Entry 7VCP (X-ray diffraction, 2.00 A resolution); this record covers chain A.

Chain A:
Molecule: Sucrose-6-phosphate hydrolase
Organism: Frischella perrara
Notes: EC 3.2.1.26
UniProtKB: A0A0A7S0J1 (A0A0A7S0J1_FRIPE); residue numbers follow UniProt; this construct covers 1-488
Chain sequence (490 residues; row label = number of the first residue in the row; numbers below 1 keep their minus sign (Gly-1 is residue -1)):
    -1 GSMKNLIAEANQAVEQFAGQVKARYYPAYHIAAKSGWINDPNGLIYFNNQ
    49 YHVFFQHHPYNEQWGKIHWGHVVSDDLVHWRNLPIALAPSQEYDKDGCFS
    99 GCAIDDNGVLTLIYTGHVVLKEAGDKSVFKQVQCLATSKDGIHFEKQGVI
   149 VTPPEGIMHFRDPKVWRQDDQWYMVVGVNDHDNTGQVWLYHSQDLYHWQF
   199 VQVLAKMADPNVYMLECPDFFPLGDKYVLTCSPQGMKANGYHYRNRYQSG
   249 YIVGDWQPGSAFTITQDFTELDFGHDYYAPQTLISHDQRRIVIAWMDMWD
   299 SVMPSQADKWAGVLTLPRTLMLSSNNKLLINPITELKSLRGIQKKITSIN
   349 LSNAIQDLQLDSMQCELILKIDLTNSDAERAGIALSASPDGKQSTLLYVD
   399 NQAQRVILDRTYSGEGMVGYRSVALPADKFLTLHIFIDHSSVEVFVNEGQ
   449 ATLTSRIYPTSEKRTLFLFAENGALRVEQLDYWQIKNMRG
Sequence notes: expression tag (-1 to 0); variant Val107 (Ile in A0A0A7S0J1), Ala259 (Pro in A0A0A7S0J1), Ala352 (Val in A0A0A7S0J1)
Residues lining bound ligands: beta-D-fructofuranose (FRU): Asn37, Asp38, Gln54, Trp62, Ile65, Phe97, Ser98, Arg159, Asp160, Glu214, Cys215, Tyr276, Ala277, Trp297

Summary:
Chain A binds beta-D-fructofuranose.
Chain A is Sucrose-6-phosphate hydrolase (Frischella perrara); the structure, Frischella perrara
beta-fructofuranosidase in complex with fructose, was determined by X-ray diffraction.
